1A35 - chains C and A of the 3 polymer chains in the assembly; structure by X-ray diffraction, 2.50 A resolution.

Chain C:
Molecule: 22-nt DNA strand
Sequence (22 nucleotides; row label = number of the first residue in the row):
     1 AAAAAGACTTAGAAAAAUUTTT
Modified residues: BRU (5-bromo-2'-deoxyuridine-5'-monophosphate) at position 18; BRU (5-bromo-2'-deoxyuridine-5'-monophosphate) at position 19

Chain A:
Protein: Protein (DNA topoisomerase I)
Organism: Homo sapiens
Notes: EC 5.99.1.2; fragment: core domain and c-terminal domain
UniProt: P11387 (TOP1_HUMAN); residue numbers follow UniProt; this construct covers 175-765
Sequence (591 residues; each row starts with the number of its first residue):
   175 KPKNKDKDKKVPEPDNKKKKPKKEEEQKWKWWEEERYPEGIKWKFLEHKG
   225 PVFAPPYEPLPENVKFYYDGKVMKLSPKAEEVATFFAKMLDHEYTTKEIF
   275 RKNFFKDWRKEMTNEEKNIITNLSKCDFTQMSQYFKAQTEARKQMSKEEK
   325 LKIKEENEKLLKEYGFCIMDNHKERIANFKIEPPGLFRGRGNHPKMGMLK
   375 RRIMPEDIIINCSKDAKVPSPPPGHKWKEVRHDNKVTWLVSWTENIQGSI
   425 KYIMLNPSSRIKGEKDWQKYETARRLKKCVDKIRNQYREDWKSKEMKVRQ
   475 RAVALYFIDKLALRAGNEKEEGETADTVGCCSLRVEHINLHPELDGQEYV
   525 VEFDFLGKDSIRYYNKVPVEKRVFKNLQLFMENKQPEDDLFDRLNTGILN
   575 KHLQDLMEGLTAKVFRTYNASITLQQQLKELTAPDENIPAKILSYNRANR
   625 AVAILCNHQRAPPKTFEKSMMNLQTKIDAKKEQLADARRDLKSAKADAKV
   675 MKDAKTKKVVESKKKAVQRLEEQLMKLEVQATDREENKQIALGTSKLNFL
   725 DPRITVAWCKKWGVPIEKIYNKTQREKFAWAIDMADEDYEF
Unresolved in the structure: 175-214, 636-712
Differences from the reference sequence: engineered mutation Phe723 (Tyr in P11387)
Curated features (UniProtKB/Swiss-Prot):
  - region (Interaction with DNA): Lys425, Tyr426, Arg488 to Lys493, Thr585 to Lys587
  - site (Interaction with DNA): Arg316, Arg364, Trp412, Lys443, Thr501, Lys532, Asn574, His632, Lys650
  - modified residue: Lys280 (N6-acetyllysine), Ser506 (Phosphoserine)
  - cross-link (Glycyl lysine isopeptide (Lys-Gly)): Lys204 (interchain with G-Cter in SUMO2), Lys336 (interchain with G-Cter in SUMO2), Lys549 (interchain with G-Cter in SUMO2), Lys642 (interchain with G-Cter in SUMO2), Lys700 (interchain with G-Cter in SUMO2), Lys712 (interchain with G-Cter in SUMO2)
  - natural variant: Lys326 (K326R: In breast cancer), Met370 (M370T: In CPT-resistant leukemia), Asp533 (D533G: In CPT-resistant leukemia), Asn722 (N722S: In CPT-resistant leukemia), Thr729 (T729A: In CPT-resistant lung cancer)
  - mutagenesis: Lys532 (K532A: Almost abolishes enzyme activity; K532R: Strongly reduced enzyme activity)

Interface between chain C and chain A:
Residue-residue contacts (36; chain C residue first):
  DG6(C) - Ile424(A)  phosphate contact
  DG6(C) - Tyr426(A)  sugar contact
  DA7(C) - Val410(A)  phosphate contact
  DA7(C) - Trp412(A)  hydrogen bond to the phosphate
  DA7(C) - Ile424(A)  phosphate contact
  DA7(C) - Tyr426(A)  hydrogen bond to the phosphate
  DC8(C) - Lys216(A)  salt bridge to the phosphate
  DC8(C) - Val410(A)  phosphate contact
  DC8(C) - Thr411(A)  hydrogen bond to the phosphate
  DC8(C) - Trp412(A)  phosphate contact
  DC8(C) - Tyr426(A)  base contact
  DC8(C) - Met428(A)  phosphate contact
  DC8(C) - Lys439(A)  hydrogen bond to the phosphate
  DT9(C) - Lys436(A)  salt bridge to the phosphate
  DT9(C) - Lys439(A)  salt bridge to the phosphate
  DT9(C) - Lys587(A)  hydrogen bond to the phosphate
  DT10(C) - Lys443(A)  salt bridge to the phosphate
  DT10(C) - Lys532(A)  hydrogen bond to the base
  DT10(C) - Asn722(A)  hydrogen bond to the phosphate
  DA11(C) - Arg364(A)  base contact
  DA11(C) - Arg488(A)  salt bridge to the phosphate
  DA11(C) - Lys532(A)  sugar contact
  DA11(C) - Asp533(A)  sugar contact
  DA11(C) - Arg590(A)  salt bridge to the phosphate
  DA11(C) - His632(A)  salt bridge to the phosphate
  DA11(C) - Thr718(A)  base contact
  DA11(C) - Phe723(A)  phosphate contact
  DG12(C) - Arg364(A)  hydrogen bond to the sugar
  DG12(C) - Ile535(A)  sugar contact
  DG12(C) - His632(A)  phosphate contact
  DG12(C) - Gln633(A)  hydrogen bond to the phosphate
  DG12(C) - Thr718(A)  phosphate contact
  DA13(C) - Arg634(A)  phosphate contact
  DA13(C) - Ala635(A)  hydrogen bond to the phosphate
  DA14(C) - His266(A)  salt bridge to the phosphate
  DA14(C) - Arg362(A)  sugar contact
Other interface residues (no listed pair), chain C (11 interface residues in all): DA16, DA17
Other interface residues (no listed pair), chain A (32 interface residues in all): Arg316, Asn331, Arg405, Lys409, Asn631, Ala715

Overview:
11 residues of chain C and 32 residues of chain A are in contact; the contacts include 10 hydrogen bonds and 8
salt bridges. Polar pairs include DT10(C)-Lys532(A), DG12(C)-Arg364(A) and DA7(C)-Trp412(A). UniProt lists one
mutagenesis site on chain A.
Chain C is a 22-nt DNA strand and chain A is Protein (DNA topoisomerase I) (Homo sapiens); the structure,
Human topoisomerase I/DNA complex, was determined by X-ray diffraction, deposited together with 1A31.
